7LGD - chains A and F of the 3 polymer chains in the assembly; structure by X-ray diffraction, 2.88 A resolution.

# Chain A
Name: HLA class I histocompatibility antigen, B alpha chain
From: Homo sapiens
UniProt: P01889 (HLAB_HUMAN); residues 1-278 here correspond to UniProt positions 25-302 (UniProt number = residue number + 24)
Sequence (278 residues; each row starts with the number of its first residue):
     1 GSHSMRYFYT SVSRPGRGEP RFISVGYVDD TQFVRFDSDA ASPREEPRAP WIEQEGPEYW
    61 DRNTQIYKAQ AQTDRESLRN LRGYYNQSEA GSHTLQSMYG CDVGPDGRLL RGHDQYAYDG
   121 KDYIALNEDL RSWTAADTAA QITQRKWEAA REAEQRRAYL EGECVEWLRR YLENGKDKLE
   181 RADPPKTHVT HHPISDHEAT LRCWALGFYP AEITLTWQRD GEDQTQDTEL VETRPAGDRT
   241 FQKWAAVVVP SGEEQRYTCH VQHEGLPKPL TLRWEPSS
Disordered / not traced: 277-278
Disulfide bonds: Cys-101/Cys-164, Cys-203/Cys-259
Swiss-Prot annotation at these positions:
  - region: Glu-275 to Ser-278 (Connecting peptide)
  - motif: Ser-77 to Gly-83 (Bw6 motif)
  - binding site (a peptide antigen): Asn-63, Tyr-84, Thr-143, Lys-146, Glu-152, Tyr-159, Tyr-171
  - glycosylation: Asn-86 (N-linked (GlcNAc...) asparagine)

# Chain F
Name: SARS-CoV-2 nucleocapsid peptide N105-113
UniProt: P0DTC9 (NCAP_SARS2); residues 1-9 here correspond to UniProt positions 105-113 (UniProt number = residue number + 104)
Sequence (9 residues; row label = number of the first residue in the row):
     1 SPRWYFYYL

# Chain A / chain F interface
Pairs across the interface (46; chain A residue first):
  Met-5(A) with Ser-1(F)
  Tyr-7(A) with Ser-1(F), hydrogen bond (side chain-backbone); Pro-2(F)
  Tyr-9(A) with Pro-2(F)
  Tyr-59(A) with Ser-1(F)
  Arg-62(A) with Trp-4(F)
  Asn-63(A) with Pro-2(F)
  Ile-66(A) with Pro-2(F); Arg-3(F); Phe-6(F)
  Tyr-67(A) with Pro-2(F)
  Ala-69(A) with Phe-6(F), hydrophobic
  Gln-70(A) with Phe-6(F)
  Thr-73(A) with Phe-6(F); Tyr-7(F); Tyr-8(F)
  Glu-76(A) with Tyr-8(F)
  Ser-77(A) with Tyr-8(F); Leu-9(F), hydrogen bond (side chain-backbone)
  Asn-80(A) with Tyr-8(F); Leu-9(F), hydrogen bond (side chain-backbone)
  Leu-81(A) with Leu-9(F), hydrophobic
  Tyr-84(A) with Leu-9(F), hydrogen bond (side chain-backbone)
  Leu-95(A) with Leu-9(F), hydrophobic
  Ser-97(A) with Arg-3(F), hydrogen bond
  Tyr-99(A) with Pro-2(F); Arg-3(F), hydrogen bond (side chain-backbone)
  Asp-114(A) with Arg-3(F), salt bridge
  Tyr-116(A) with Arg-3(F), hydrogen bond
  Tyr-123(A) with Leu-9(F), hydrophobic
  Thr-143(A) with Leu-9(F), hydrogen bond (side chain-backbone)
  Lys-146(A) with Leu-9(F), hydrogen bond (side chain-backbone)
  Trp-147(A) with Tyr-7(F); Tyr-8(F), hydrogen bond (side chain-backbone); Leu-9(F), hydrophobic
  Glu-152(A) with Tyr-7(F), hydrogen bond (backbone-side chain)
  Gln-155(A) with Tyr-5(F); Tyr-7(F)
  Arg-156(A) with Arg-3(F); Tyr-7(F)
  Tyr-159(A) with Ser-1(F), hydrogen bond (side chain-backbone); Pro-2(F); Arg-3(F)
  Glu-163(A) with Trp-4(F), hydrogen bond
  Trp-167(A) with Ser-1(F), hydrogen bond
  Tyr-171(A) with Ser-1(F), hydrogen bond (side chain-backbone)
Interface residues without a listed pair, chain A (33 interface residues in all): Glu-45

# Overview
Chain A and chain F form an interface of 33 and 9 residues respectively; the contacts include 15 hydrogen
bonds and 1 salt bridge. Polar contacts include Asp-114(A)/Arg-3(F), Tyr-7(A)/Ser-1(F) and Ser-77(A)/Leu-9(F).
From UniProt: 7 peptide antigen-binding residues on chain A.
Chain A is HLA class I histocompatibility antigen, B alpha chain (Homo sapiens) and chain F is SARS-CoV-2
nucleocapsid peptide N105-113; the structure, HLA-B*07:02 in complex with SARS-CoV-2 nucleocapsid peptide
N105-113, was determined by X-ray diffraction (same publication as 7LGT).
